PDB entry 8D8L | electron microscopy, 2.60 A resolution | chains N and a of the 35 polymer chains in the assembly

== Chain N ==
Name: 37S ribosomal protein MRP2, mitochondrial
From: Saccharomyces cerevisiae
Reference sequence: P10663 (RT02_YEAST); residues 1-115 here = UniProt positions 1-115
Amino-acid sequence (115 residues; numbered 1 to 115; the number before each row is that of its first residue):
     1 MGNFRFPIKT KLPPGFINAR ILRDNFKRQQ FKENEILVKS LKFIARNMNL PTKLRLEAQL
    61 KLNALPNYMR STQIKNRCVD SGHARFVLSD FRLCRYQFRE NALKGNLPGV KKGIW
Not modelled in the structure: 1, 114-115

== Chain a ==
Molecule: 15S ribosomal RNA
From: Saccharomyces cerevisiae
Sequence (1713 nucleotides; numbered -63 to 1649; the number before each row is that of its first residue; numbers below 1 keep their minus sign (U-63 is residue -63)):
   -63 UUUUAUAUAA UAAUAAUAAU AUAUAUAUAU AUAUAUUAUU AUAUUAGUUA UAUAAUAAGG
    -3 AAAAGUAAAA AAUUUAUAAG AAUAUGAUGU UGGUUCAGAU UAAGCGCUAA AUAAGGACAU
    57 GACACAUGCG AAUCAUACGU UUAUUAUUGA UAAGAUAAUA AAUAUGUGGU GUAAACGUGA
   117 GUAAUUUUAU UAGGAAUUAA UGAACUAUAG AAUAAGCUAA AUACUUAAUA UAUUAUUAUA
   177 UAAAAAUAAU UUAUAUAAUA AAAAGGAUAU AUAUAUAAUA UAUAUUUAUC UAUAGUCAAG
   237 CCAAUAAUGG UUUAGGUAGU AGGUUUAUUA AGAGUUAAAC CUAGCCAACG AUCCAUAAUC
   297 GAUAAUGAAA GUUAGAACGA UCACGUUGAC UCUGAAAUAU AGUCAAUAUC UAUAAGAUAC
   357 AGCAGUGAGG AAUAUUGGAC AAUGAUCGAA AGAUUGAUCC AGUUACUUAU UAGGAUGAUA
   417 UAUAAAAAUA UUUUAUUUUA UUUAUAAAUA UUAAAUAUUU AUAAUAAUAA UAAUAAUAAU
   477 AUAUAUAUAU AAAUUGAUUA AAAAUAAAAU CCAUAAAUAA UUAAAAUAAU GAUAUUAAUU
   537 ACCAUAUAUA UUUUUAUAUG GAUAUAUAUA UUAAUAAUAA UAUUAAUUUU AUUAUUAUUA
   597 AUAAUAUAUU UUAAUAGUCC UGACUAAUAU UUGUGCCAGC AGUCGCGGUA ACACAAAGAG
   657 GGCGAGCGUU AAUCAUAAUG GUUUAAAGGA UCCGUAGAAU GAAUUAUAUA UUAUAAUUUA
   717 GAGUUAAUAA AAUAUAAUUA AAGAAUUAUA AUAGUAAAGA UGAAAUAAUA AUAAUAAUUA
   777 UAAGACUAAU AUAUGUGAAA AUAUUAAUUA AAUAUUAACU GACAUUGAGG GAUUAAAACU
   837 AGAGUAGCGA AACGGAUUCG AUACCCGUGU AGUUCUAGUA GUAAACUAUG AAUACAAUUA
   897 UUUAUAAUAU AUAUUAUAUA UAAAUAAUAA AUGAAAAUGA AAGUAUUCCA CCUGAAGAGU
   957 ACGUUAGCAA UAAUGAAACU CAAAACAAUA GACGGUUACA GACUUAAGCA GUGGAGCAUG
  1017 UUAUUUAAUU CGAUAAUCCA CGACUAACCU UACCAUAUUU UGAAUAUUAU AAUAAUUAUU
  1077 AUAAUUAUUA UAUUACAGGC GUUACAUUGU UGUCUUUAGU UCGUGCUGCA AAGUUUUAGA
  1137 UUAAGUUCAU AAACGAACAA AACUCCAUAU AUAUAAUUUU AAUUAUAUAU AAUUUUAUAU
  1197 UAUUUAUUAA UAUAAAGAAA GGAAUUAAGA CAAAUCAUAA UGAUCCUUAU AAUAUGGGUA
  1257 AUAGACGUGC UAUAAUAAAA UGAUAAUAAA AUUAUAUAAA AUAUAUUUAA UUAUAUUUAA
  1317 UUAAUAAUAU AAAACAUUUU AAUUUUUAAU AUAUUUUUUU AUUAUAUAUU AAUAUGAAUU
  1377 AUAAUCUGAA AUUCGAUUAU AUGAAAAAAG AAUUGCUAGU AAUACGUAAA UUAGUAUGUU
  1437 ACGGUGAAUA UUCUAACUGU UUCGCACUAA UCACUCAUCA CGCGUUGAAA CAUAUUAUUA
  1497 UCUUAUUAUU UAUAUAAUAU UUUUUAAUAA AUAUUAAUAA UUAUUAAUUU AUAUUUAUUU
  1557 AUAUCAGAAA UAAUAUGAAU UAAUGCGAAG UUGAAAUACA GUUACCGUAG GGGAACCUGC
  1617 GGUGGGCUUA UAAAUAUCUU AAAUAUUCUU ACA
Not modelled in the structure: -63 to 12, 86-88, 167-171, 211-213, 421-477, 546-549, 564-599, 705-707, 906-910, 1075-1077, 1362-1366, 1529-1535
Metal / ion sites: Mg2+ site 1 near A33 (its only coordinating residue here); Mg2+ site 2: A55, G115; Mg2+ site 3 near A110 (its only coordinating residue here); Mg2+ site 4: G115, A294; Mg2+ site 5: A116, G117, A294; Mg2+ site 6 near A159 (its only coordinating residue here); Mg2+ site 7: U247, A287, U288; Mg2+ site 8 near U256 (its only coordinating residue here); Mg2+ site 9: G259 (shared with 1 residue of chain Q); Mg2+ site 10 near G270 (its only coordinating residue here); Mg2+ site 11: A312, A313; Mg2+ site 12 near A313 (its only coordinating residue here); 32 more Mg2+ sites not listed

== Interface between chain N and chain a ==
Contacting residue pairs - 64 pairs, chain N then chain a:
  Gly2(N) with U1055(a), hydrogen bond to the sugar; U1056(a), phosphate contact
  Asn3(N) with G1058(a), sugar contact; A1059(a), phosphate contact; U1087(a), hydrogen bond to the phosphate
  Phe4(N) with A1059(a), phosphate contact
  Arg5(N) with G1058(a), hydrogen bond to the sugar; A1059(a), salt bridge to the phosphate; A1248(a), hydrogen bond to the phosphate; U1249(a), sugar contact
  Phe6(N) with U1249(a), sugar contact
  Leu12(N) with A1059(a), phosphate contact
  Ile17(N) with A1059(a), base contact
  Asn18(N) with A1059(a), base contact
  Ala19(N) with A1248(a), phosphate contact
  Arg20(N) with U1047(a), salt bridge to the phosphate; A1048(a), salt bridge to the phosphate; C1096(a), base contact
  Leu22(N) with A1059(a), sugar contact
  Arg23(N) with U1046(a), salt bridge to the phosphate; A1048(a), salt bridge to the phosphate; U1249(a), salt bridge to the phosphate; A1250(a), phosphate contact
  Lys27(N) with C1045(a), hydrogen bond to the sugar
  Arg28(N) with U1291(a), base contact
  Val38(N) with A1385(a), phosphate contact
  Lys42(N) with G1384(a), salt bridge to the phosphate; A1385(a), salt bridge to the phosphate
  Arg46(N) with A1385(a), phosphate contact; A1386(a), salt bridge to the phosphate
  Gln59(N) with A1385(a), hydrogen bond to the sugar; A1386(a), phosphate contact
  Leu62(N) with A1385(a), sugar contact
  Asn63(N) with A1385(a), hydrogen bond to the sugar; A1386(a), sugar contact
  Asn67(N) with A1250(a), phosphate contact; U1251(a), phosphate contact
  Arg70(N) with A1385(a), hydrogen bond to the sugar
  Thr72(N) with C1044(a), hydrogen bond to the base; C1045(a), base contact; G1384(a), sugar contact; A1385(a), hydrogen bond to the base; A1386(a), hydrogen bond to the base; A1429(a), base contact
  Gln73(N) with C1044(a), hydrogen bond to the base; C1045(a), hydrogen bond to the sugar
  Lys75(N) with U1046(a), sugar contact; U1428(a), salt bridge to the phosphate
  Asn76(N) with U1428(a), hydrogen bond to the phosphate
  Arg77(N) with U1046(a), hydrogen bond to the phosphate; U1047(a), salt bridge to the phosphate
  His83(N) with A1233(a), hydrogen bond to the sugar
  Ala84(N) with U1046(a), sugar contact; U1047(a), phosphate contact
  Arg85(N) with A1039(a), hydrogen bond to the base; A1042(a), salt bridge to the phosphate
  Phe86(N) with A1039(a), sugar contact; C1040(a), sugar contact; U1041(a), phosphate contact
  Val87(N) with U1427(a), sugar contact
  Leu88(N) with U1427(a), phosphate contact
  Ser89(N) with U1427(a), hydrogen bond to the phosphate
  Tyr96(N) with U1234(a), hydrogen bond to the phosphate; A1235(a), hydrogen bond to the phosphate
Also at the interface, not in a pair above, chain N (40 interface residues in all): Ser71, Asp90, Arg92, Arg95, Gln97
Also at the interface, not in a pair above, chain a (32 interface residues in all): G1038, A1060, A1426

== Overview ==
Chain N and chain a form an interface of 40 and 32 residues respectively; the contacts include 20 hydrogen
bonds and 12 salt bridges. Polar contacts include Thr72(N)-C1044(a), Thr72(N)-A1385(a) and Thr72(N)-A1386(a).
The Mg2+ site 2 is built by A55(a) and G115(a).
Here chain N is 37S ribosomal protein MRP2, mitochondrial and chain a is 15S ribosomal RNA, both from
Saccharomyces cerevisiae. Entry 8D8L (Yeast mitochondrial small subunit assembly intermediate (State 3)) was
determined by electron microscopy together with 8D8J and 8D8K from the same study.
